PDB entry 3EXS | X-ray diffraction, 2.50 A resolution | chains A and C

Chain A (and C):
Protein: RmpD (Hexulose-6-phosphate synthase)
From: Streptococcus mutans
Notes: EC 4.1.1.85; chain C of this document is another copy of the same molecule, construct and numbering; everything in this record applies to it too
UniProt: Q93DA8 (Q93DA8_STRMU); residue numbers follow UniProt; this construct covers 1-221
Sequence (221 residues; each row starts with the number of its first residue):
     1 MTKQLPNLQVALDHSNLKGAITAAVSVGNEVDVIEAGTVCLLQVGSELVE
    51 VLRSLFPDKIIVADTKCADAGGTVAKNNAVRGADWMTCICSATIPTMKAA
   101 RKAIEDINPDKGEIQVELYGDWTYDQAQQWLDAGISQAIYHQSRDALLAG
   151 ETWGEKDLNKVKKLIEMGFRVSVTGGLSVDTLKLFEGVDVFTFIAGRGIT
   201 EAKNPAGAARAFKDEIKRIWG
Disordered / not traced: 1-4, 145-153
Residues lining bound ligands: ribulose-5-phosphate (5RP): Ala11, Asp13, Asp64, Lys66, Tyr119, His141, Arg144, Thr174, Gly175, Gly176, Leu177, Ile194, Ala195, Gly196, Arg197

Chain A / chain C interface:
Contacting residue pairs (48; chain A residue first):
  Ser15(A) - Thr73(C)
  Ser15(A) - Asn77(C)  hydrogen bond
  Val39(A) - Ala70(C)  hydrophobic
  Val39(A) - Thr73(C)
  Val39(A) - Val74(C)  hydrophobic
  Val39(A) - Asn77(C)
  Leu41(A) - Leu41(C)
  Leu42(A) - Leu42(C)  hydrophobic
  Leu42(A) - Gly45(C)
  Leu42(A) - Ser46(C)  hydrogen bond (backbone-backbone)
  Leu42(A) - Thr65(C)
  Gln43(A) - Gly45(C)
  Gln43(A) - Ser46(C)  hydrogen bond
  Gln43(A) - Asn77(C)
  Val44(A) - Gly45(C)
  Gly45(A) - Leu42(C)
  Gly45(A) - Gln43(C)
  Gly45(A) - Val44(C)
  Gly45(A) - Gly45(C)
  Ser46(A) - Leu42(C)  hydrogen bond (backbone-backbone)
  Ser46(A) - Gln43(C)  hydrogen bond
  Thr65(A) - Leu42(C)
  Lys66(A) - Ala68(C)
  Ala68(A) - Lys66(C)
  Ala68(A) - Ile89(C)  hydrophobic
  Ala68(A) - Tyr119(C)
  Asp69(A) - Tyr119(C)  hydrogen bond
  Asp69(A) - Arg144(C)  salt bridge
  Ala70(A) - Val39(C)  hydrophobic
  Thr73(A) - Ser15(C)
  Thr73(A) - Val39(C)
  Val74(A) - Val39(C)  hydrophobic
  Val74(A) - Leu42(C)  hydrophobic
  Asn77(A) - Ser15(C)  hydrogen bond
  Asn77(A) - Gln43(C)  hydrogen bond
  Ile89(A) - Ala68(C)  hydrophobic
  Ile89(A) - Ser91(C)
  Ser91(A) - Ile89(C)
  Ser91(A) - Ser91(C)  hydrogen bond
  Ser91(A) - Tyr119(C)
  Ser91(A) - Gly120(C)
  Tyr119(A) - Ala68(C)
  Tyr119(A) - Asp69(C)  hydrogen bond
  Tyr119(A) - Ser91(C)
  Gly120(A) - Ser91(C)
  Asp121(A) - Gln126(C)  hydrogen bond
  Gln126(A) - Asp121(C)
  Arg144(A) - Asp69(C)  salt bridge

Summary:
Chain A and chain C each contribute 23 residues to their interface; the contacts include 11 hydrogen bonds and
2 salt bridges. Among the polar pairs are Asp69(A)-Arg144(C), Ser15(A)-Asn77(C) and Gln43(A)-Ser46(C). Ligands
of chain A: ribulose-5-phosphate.
Both chains are RmpD (Hexulose-6-phosphate synthase) (Streptococcus mutans). Entry 3EXS (Crystal structure of
KGPDC from Streptococcus mutans in complex with D-R5P) was determined by X-ray diffraction, deposited together
with 3EXR and 3EXT.
